8P9R - chains C and B of the 3 polymer chains in the assembly; structure by X-ray diffraction, 1.52 A resolution.

[Chain C]
Name: Protein TonB
UniProtKB: P02929 (TONB_ECOLI); residues 40-62 here = UniProt positions 40-62
Sequence (23 residues; row label = number of the first residue in the row):
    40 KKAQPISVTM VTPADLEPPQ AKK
Not modelled in the structure: 40-42, 52-62
Construct notes: conflict Lys40 (Ala in P02929), Lys41 (Pro in P02929), Lys61 (Val in P02929), Lys62 (Gln in P02929)
Curated features (UniProtKB/Swiss-Prot):
  - natural variant: Thr51 (T51A: In strain: ECOR 28, ECOR 31 and 6 more)

[Chain B]
Name: Biopolymer transport protein ExbD
Source organism: Escherichia coli
UniProtKB: P0ABV2 (EXBD_ECOLI); residue numbers follow UniProt; this construct covers 61-141
Sequence (82 residues; each row starts with the number of its first residue):
    60 SEKPVYLSVK ADNSMFIGND PVTDETMITA LNALTEGKKD TTIFFRADKT VDYETLMKVM
   120 DTLHQAGYLK IGLVGEETAK AK
Not modelled in the structure: 60-61, 135-141
Construct notes: expression tag (60)

[Interface between chain C and chain B]
Pairs across the interface - 11 pairs, chain C then chain B:
  Gln43(C) - Leu132(B)
  Pro44(C) - Leu132(B)
  Ile45(C) - Ile130(B)
  Ile45(C) - Gly131(B)
  Ile45(C) - Leu132(B)  hydrogen bond (backbone-backbone)
  Ser46(C) - Ile130(B)
  Val47(C) - Ile130(B)  hydrogen bond (backbone-backbone)
  Val47(C) - Leu132(B)  hydrophobic
  Met49(C) - Met116(B)  hydrophobic
  Met49(C) - Asp120(B)
  Met49(C) - His123(B)
Also at the interface, not in a pair above, chain B (9 interface residues in all): Phe103, Met119, Val133

[Summary]
6 residues of chain C face 9 of chain B across their interface, with 2 hydrogen bonds. Main-chain hydrogen
bonds include Ile45(C)-Leu132(B) and Val47(C)-Ile130(B).
Chain C is Protein TonB and chain B is Biopolymer transport protein ExbD (Escherichia coli); the structure,
Structure of the periplasmic domain of ExbD from E. coli in complex with TonB, was determined by X-ray
diffraction.
